PDB entry 8BQB | X-ray diffraction, 2.70 A resolution | chain A

# Chain A
Molecule: Cellulase, putative, cel5C
Organism: Cellvibrio japonicus Ueda107
UniProt: B3PF55 (B3PF55_CELJU); residues 2-338 here correspond to UniProt positions 28-364 (UniProt number = residue number + 26)
Sequence (346 residues; numbered 1 to 346; the number before each row is that of its first residue):
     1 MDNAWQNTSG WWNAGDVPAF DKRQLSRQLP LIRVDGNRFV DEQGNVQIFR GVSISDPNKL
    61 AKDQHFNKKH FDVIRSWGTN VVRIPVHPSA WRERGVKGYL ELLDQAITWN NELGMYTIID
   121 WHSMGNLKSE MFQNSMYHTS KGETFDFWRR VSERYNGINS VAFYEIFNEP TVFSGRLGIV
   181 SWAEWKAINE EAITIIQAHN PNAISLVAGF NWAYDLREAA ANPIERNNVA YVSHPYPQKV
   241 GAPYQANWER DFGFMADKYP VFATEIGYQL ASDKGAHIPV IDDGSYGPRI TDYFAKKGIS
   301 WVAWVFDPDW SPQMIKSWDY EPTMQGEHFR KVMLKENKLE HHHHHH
Not modelled in the structure: 1-7, 339-346
Glycans and other covalent adducts: compound YLL linked to Glu265
Sequence notes: initiating methionine (1); expression tag (339-346)
Small-molecule neighbours: beta-D-glucopyranose / YLL: His87, His122, Met124, Met136, Tyr137, Asn168, Glu169, Tyr236, His277, Trp304, Trp310, Ser311, Pro312
What the authors report for this chain:
  - binding site for beta-D-glucopyranose: His87, Tyr137, Ser311

# Overview
Chain A binds beta-D-glucopyranose / YLL. From the paper: a binding site for beta-D-glucopyranose at His87,
Tyr137 and Ser311.
Chain A is Cellulase, putative, cel5C (Cellvibrio japonicus Ueda107); the structure, CjCel5C endo-glucanase
bound to CB396 covalent inhibitor, was determined by X-ray diffraction, deposited together with 8OZ1, 8BQA,
8BQC and 8BN7.
